PDB entry 6NRO | X-ray diffraction, 1.75 A resolution | chains A and F of the 6 polymer chains in the assembly

# Chain A
Name: Human parainfluenza virus type 3 fusion glycoprotein N-terminal heptad repeat domain
UniProt: A0A1V0E102 (A0A1V0E102_9MONO); residue numbers follow UniProt; this construct covers 139-189
Amino-acid sequence (53 residues; row label = number of the first residue in the row):
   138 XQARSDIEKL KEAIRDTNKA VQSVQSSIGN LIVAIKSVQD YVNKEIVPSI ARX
Unresolved in the structure: 138-140
Modified residues: ACE (acetyl group) at position 138; NH2 (amino group) at position 190
Sequence notes: acetylation (138); engineered mutation Ile-165 (Val in A0A1V0E102); amidation (190)

# Chain F
Name: Human parainfluenza virus type 3 fusion glycoprotein C-terminal heptad repeat domain
Notes: fragment: 449-484
UniProt: A0A023PHT3 (A0A023PHT3_9MONO); numbering as in UniProt (aligned over 449-484)
Amino-acid sequence (38 residues; numbered 448 to 485; the number before each row is that of its first residue):
   448 XVALDPIDIS IVLNKIKSQL EESKEWIRRS NKILDSIX
Unresolved in the structure: 448-450, 485
Modified residues: ACE (acetyl group) at position 448; NH2 (amino group) at position 485
Sequence notes: acetylation (448); engineered mutation Val-459 (Glu in A0A023PHT3), Ile-463 (Ala in A0A023PHT3), Gln-466 (Asp in A0A023PHT3), Lys-479 (Gln in A0A023PHT3), Ile-480 (Lys in A0A023PHT3); amidation (485)
From the paper describing this entry:
  - mutagenesis - D455A: decreased stability with Human parainfluenza virus type 3 fusion glycoprotein N-terminal heptad repeat domain (chain A)

# Interface between chain A and chain F
Pairs across the interface (37; chain A residue first):
  Asp-143(A) with Ile-484(F)
  Lys-146(A) with Ile-480(F); Ser-483(F), hydrogen bond (side chain-backbone); Ile-484(F)
  Leu-147(A) with Ile-484(F), hydrophobic
  Glu-149(A) with Ile-480(F)
  Ala-150(A) with Ser-477(F), hydrogen bond (backbone-side chain); Leu-481(F), hydrophobic
  Asp-153(A) with Trp-473(F); Arg-476(F); Ser-477(F); Ile-480(F)
  Thr-154(A) with Ser-477(F), hydrogen bond
  Lys-156(A) with Trp-473(F)
  Ala-157(A) with Ser-470(F), hydrogen bond (backbone-side chain); Trp-473(F), hydrophobic; Ile-474(F), hydrophobic
  Ser-160(A) with Gln-466(F); Glu-469(F); Ser-470(F)
  Val-161(A) with Ser-470(F)
  Ser-163(A) with Gln-466(F)
  Ser-164(A) with Ile-463(F); Gln-466(F), hydrogen bond (backbone-side chain)
  Asn-167(A) with Val-459(F); Ile-463(F); Gln-466(F), hydrogen bond
  Leu-168(A) with Ile-463(F), hydrophobic
  Ala-171(A) with Val-459(F), hydrophobic
  Ser-174(A) with Ile-454(F); Ile-456(F)
  Val-175(A) with Ile-454(F), hydrophobic
  Tyr-178(A) with Asp-452(F), hydrogen bond (side chain-backbone); Pro-453(F); Ile-454(F), hydrophobic
  Glu-182(A) with Leu-451(F)
  Ser-186(A) with Leu-451(F)
Other interface residues (no listed pair), chain A (22 interface residues in all): Ile-183
Other interface residues (no listed pair), chain F (20 interface residues in all): Leu-460, Lys-462
Interface features reported in the paper:
  - hot spots on chain F (mutagenesis) - I456A: decreased stability with Human parainfluenza virus type 3 fusion glycoprotein N-terminal heptad repeat domain (chain A)

# In short
Chain A and chain F form an interface of 22 and 20 residues respectively, with 7 hydrogen bonds. Polar
contacts include Lys-146(A)/Ser-483(F), Ala-150(A)/Ser-477(F) and Thr-154(A)/Ser-477(F). From the paper: D455A
and I456A of chain F reduce stability with Human parainfluenza virus type 3 fusion glycoprotein N-terminal
heptad repeat domain (chain A).
Here chain A is Human parainfluenza virus type 3 fusion glycoprotein N-terminal heptad repeat domain and chain
F is Human parainfluenza virus type 3 fusion glycoprotein C-terminal heptad repeat domain. Entry 6NRO (Human
parainfluenza virus type 3 fusion protein N-terminal heptad repeat domain+VIQKI) was determined by X-ray
diffraction (same publication as 6NTX and 6NYX).
